6QV0 - chains A and E of the 3 polymer chains in the assembly; structure by X-ray diffraction, 3.12 A resolution.

Chain A:
Name: ABC transporter, ATP-binding protein
Organism: Thermotoga maritima (strain ATCC 43589 / MSB8 / DSM 3109 / JCM 10099)
Notes: fragment: ABC transporter
UniProtKB: Q9WYC3 (Q9WYC3_THEMA); residue numbers follow UniProt; this construct covers 2-577
Chain sequence (587 residues; each row starts with the number of its first residue; numbers below 1 keep their minus sign (Gly-9 is residue -9)):
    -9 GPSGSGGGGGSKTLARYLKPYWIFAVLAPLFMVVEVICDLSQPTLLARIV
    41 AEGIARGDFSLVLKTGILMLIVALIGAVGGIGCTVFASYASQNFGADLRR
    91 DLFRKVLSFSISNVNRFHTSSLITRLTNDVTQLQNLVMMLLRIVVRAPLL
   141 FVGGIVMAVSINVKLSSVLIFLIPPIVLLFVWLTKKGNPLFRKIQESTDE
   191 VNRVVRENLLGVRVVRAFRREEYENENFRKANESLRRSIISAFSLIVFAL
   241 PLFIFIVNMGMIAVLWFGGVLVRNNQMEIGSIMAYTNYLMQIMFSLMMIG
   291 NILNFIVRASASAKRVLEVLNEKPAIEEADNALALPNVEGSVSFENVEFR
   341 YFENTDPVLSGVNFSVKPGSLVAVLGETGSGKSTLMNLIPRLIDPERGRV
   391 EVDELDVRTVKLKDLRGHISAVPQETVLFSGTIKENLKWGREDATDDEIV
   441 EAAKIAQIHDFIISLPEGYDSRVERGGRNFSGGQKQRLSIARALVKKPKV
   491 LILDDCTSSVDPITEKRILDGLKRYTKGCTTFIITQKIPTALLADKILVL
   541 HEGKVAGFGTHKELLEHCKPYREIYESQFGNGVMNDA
Not modelled in the structure: -9 to 1, 570-577
Construct notes: expression tag (-9 to 1); engineered mutation Ala41 (Asp in Q9WYC3)
Bound ions: Mg2+: Ser373, Gln414 (together with ATP)
Residues lining bound ligands:
  - ATP (adenosine-5'-triphosphate), molecule 1: Tyr341, Phe342, Val348, Glu367, Thr368, Gly369, Ser370, Gly371, Lys372, Ser373, Thr374, Gln414, Gln526
  - ATP, molecule 2: Phe451, Arg468, Asn469, Phe470, Ser471, Gly472, Gly473, Gln474, Ser499

Chain E:
Name: Sb_TM35
Organism: synthetic construct
Notes: fragment: sybody
Chain sequence (128 residues; row label = number of the first residue in the row; numbers below 1 keep their minus sign (Gly-2 is residue -2)):
    -2 GPSQVQLVESGGGSVQAGGSLRLSCAASGNIHHISYLGWFRQAPGKEREG
    48 VAALWTKDGNTYYADSVKGRFTVSLDNAKNTGYLQMNSLKPEDTALYYCA
    98 AADTGSDTPLWDWVYWYWGQGTQVTVSA
Not modelled in the structure: -2 to 0, 125
Disulfide bonds: Cys22-Cys96

How chain A and chain E interact:
Residue-residue contacts (17):
  Glu42(A) - Asp62(E)
  Ile44(A) - Trp52(E)
  Ala45(A) - Ala50(E)
  Ala45(A) - Trp52(E)  hydrogen bond (backbone-side chain)
  Ala45(A) - Tyr59(E)  hydrophobic
  Arg46(A) - Tyr33(E)  hydrogen bond (backbone-side chain)
  Arg46(A) - Phe37(E)
  Arg46(A) - Gly47(E)
  Arg46(A) - Ala50(E)
  Arg46(A) - Tyr60(E)
  Arg46(A) - Ala61(E)
  Arg46(A) - Asp62(E)  salt bridge
  Gly47(A) - Tyr33(E)
  Asp48(A) - Glu46(E)
  Asp48(A) - Gly47(E)
  Ser50(A) - Glu44(E)  hydrogen bond
  Ser50(A) - Arg45(E)
Other interface residues (no listed pair), chain E (13 interface residues in all): Ala49

Overview:
Chain A and chain E form an interface of 7 and 13 residues respectively, with 3 hydrogen bonds and 1 salt
bridge. Among the polar pairs are Arg46(A)-Asp62(E), Ala45(A)-Trp52(E) and Arg46(A)-Tyr33(E). Ligands of chain
A: ATP. Ser373(A) and Gln414(A) form the Mg2+ site.
Here chain A is ABC transporter, ATP-binding protein (Thermotoga maritima (strain ATCC 43589 / MSB8 / DSM 3109
/ JCM 10099)) and chain E is Sb_TM35 (synthetic construct). Entry 6QV0 (Structure of ATP-bound outward-facing
TM287/288 in complex with sybody Sb_TM35) was determined by X-ray diffraction (same publication as 6QUZ, 6QV1
and 6QV2).
